PDB entry 4G2S | X-ray diffraction, 1.86 A resolution | chains D and E of the 6 polymer chains in the assembly

[Chain D (and E)]
Name: Protein prgH
Organism: Salmonella enterica subsp. enterica serovar Typhimurium
Notes: chain E of this document is another copy of the same molecule, construct and numbering; everything in this record applies to it too
UniProt: P41783 (PRGH_SALTY); residue numbers follow UniProt; this construct covers 11-119
Chain sequence (111 residues; each row starts with the number of its first residue):
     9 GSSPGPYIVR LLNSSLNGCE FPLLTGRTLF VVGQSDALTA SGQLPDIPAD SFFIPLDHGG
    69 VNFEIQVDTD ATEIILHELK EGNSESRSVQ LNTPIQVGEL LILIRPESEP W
Unresolved in the structure: 9-13
Differences from the reference sequence: expression tag (9-10)

[Chain D / chain E interface]
Residue-residue contacts - 27 pairs, chain D then chain E:
  Arg-18(D) with Arg-35(E); Glu-72(E), salt bridge; Leu-87(E)
  Leu-20(D) with Gly-90(E)
  Ser-23(D) with Val-39(E); Asp-44(E), hydrogen bond; Asn-70(E), hydrogen bond (backbone-side chain)
  Leu-24(D) with Val-39(E), hydrophobic; Asn-70(E)
  Asn-25(D) with Asn-70(E), hydrogen bond (backbone-side chain); Leu-87(E); Lys-88(E), hydrogen bond (side chain-backbone)
  Gly-26(D) with Arg-35(E), hydrogen bond (backbone-side chain); Leu-37(E); Leu-87(E)
  Cys-27(D) with Leu-37(E); Val-39(E), hydrophobic
  Glu-28(D) with Arg-35(E), salt bridge; Leu-52(E)
  Phe-29(D) with Leu-52(E), hydrophobic
  Leu-46(D) with Thr-47(E)
  Ser-59(D) with Gln-51(E)
  Phe-60(D) with Gln-51(E)
  Phe-61(D) with Ala-48(E), hydrophobic; Gln-51(E), hydrogen bond (backbone-side chain)
  Pro-63(D) with Asp-44(E); Ala-48(E)
Also at the interface, not in a pair above, chain E (14 interface residues in all): Ala-45

[In short]
The chain D/chain E interface involves 14 residues from each chain; the contacts include 6 hydrogen bonds and
2 salt bridges. Polar contacts include Arg-18(D)/Glu-72(E), Glu-28(D)/Arg-35(E) and Ser-23(D)/Asp-44(E).
Both chains are Protein prgH (Salmonella enterica subsp. enterica serovar Typhimurium). Entry 4G2S (Crystal
structure of a Salmonella type III secretion system protein) was determined by X-ray diffraction (same
publication as 3J1V, 3J1W, 3J1X, 4G08 and 4G1I).
